Entry 7VB0 (electron microscopy, 3.60 A resolution); this record covers chains E and L of the 12 polymer chains in the assembly.

== Chain E ==
Protein: V-type ATP synthase beta chain
Organism: Thermus thermophilus HB8
Reference sequence: Q56404 (VATB_THET8); residues 1-478 here = UniProt positions 1-478
Chain sequence (478 residues; numbered 1 to 478; the number before each row is that of its first residue):
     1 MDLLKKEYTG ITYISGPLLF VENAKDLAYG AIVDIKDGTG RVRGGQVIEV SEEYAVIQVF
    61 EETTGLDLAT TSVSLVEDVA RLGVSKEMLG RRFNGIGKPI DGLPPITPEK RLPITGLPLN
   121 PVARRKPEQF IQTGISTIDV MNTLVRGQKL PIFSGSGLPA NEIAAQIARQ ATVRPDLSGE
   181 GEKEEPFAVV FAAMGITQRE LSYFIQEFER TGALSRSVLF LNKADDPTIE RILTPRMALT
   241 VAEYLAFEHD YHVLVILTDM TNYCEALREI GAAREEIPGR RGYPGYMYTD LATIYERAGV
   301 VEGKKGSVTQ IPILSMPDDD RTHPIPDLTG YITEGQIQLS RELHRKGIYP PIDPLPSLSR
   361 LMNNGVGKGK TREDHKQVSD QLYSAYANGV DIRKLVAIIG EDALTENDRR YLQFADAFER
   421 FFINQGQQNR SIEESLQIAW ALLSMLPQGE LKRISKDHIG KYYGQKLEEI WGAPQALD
Unresolved in the structure: 1-2, 471-478
Small-molecule neighbours: ATP-gamma-S (AGS; phosphothiophosphoric acid-adenylate ester): Gly330, Tyr331, Leu358, Arg360

== Chain L ==
Protein: V-type ATP synthase subunit E
Organism: Thermus thermophilus HB8
Reference sequence: P74901 (VATE_THET8); residues 1-188 here = UniProt positions 1-188
Chain sequence (188 residues; row label = number of the first residue in the row):
     1 MSKLEAILSQ EVEAEIQALL QEAEAKAEAV KREAEEKAKA LLQARERALE AQYRAALRRA
    61 ESAGELLVAT ARTQARGEVL EEVRRRVREA LEALPQKPEW PEVVRKLALE ALEALPGAKA
   121 LVANPEDLPH LEALARERGV ELQAEPALRL GVRAVGAEGK TQVENSLLAR LDRAWDALSS
   181 KVAQALWG
Unresolved in the structure: 1-60

== Chain E / chain L interface ==
Contacting residue pairs - 26 pairs, chain E then chain L:
  Leu3(E) with Arg173(L)
  Leu4(E) with Val163(L), hydrophobic; Arg173(L), hydrogen bond (backbone-side chain)
  Lys5(E) with Val163(L); Glu164(L), hydrogen bond (backbone-backbone); Arg173(L)
  Lys6(E) with Ala114(L); Gln162(L); Val163(L)
  Glu7(E) with Thr161(L); Gln162(L), hydrogen bond (backbone-backbone)
  Tyr8(E) with Lys160(L); Thr161(L)
  Thr9(E) with Lys160(L), hydrogen bond (side chain-backbone)
  Gly10(E) with Lys160(L)
  Asn23(E) with Glu158(L)
  Leu103(E) with Thr70(L); Thr73(L)
  Pro104(E) with Thr73(L); Gln74(L)
  Thr107(E) with Ser179(L); Ala183(L)
  Pro108(E) with Ser179(L); Ser180(L)
  Gly212(E) with Ser62(L)
  Ser215(E) with Glu65(L), hydrogen bond
Other interface residues (no listed pair), chain E (17 interface residues in all): Arg210, Thr211
Other interface residues (no listed pair), chain L (23 interface residues in all): Glu61, Gly77, Glu110, Gly159, Asn165, Arg170, Ala174

== Overview ==
17 residues of chain E face 23 of chain L across their interface; the contacts include 5 hydrogen bonds. Polar
contacts include Leu4(E)-Arg173(L), Thr9(E)-Lys160(L) and Ser215(E)-Glu65(L). Ligands of chain E: ATP-gamma-S.
Chain E is V-type ATP synthase beta chain and chain L is V-type ATP synthase subunit E, both from Thermus
thermophilus HB8; the structure, V1EG domain of V/A-ATPase from Thermus thermophilus at saturated ATP-gamma-S
condition, state3, was determined by electron microscopy (same publication as 7VAI, 7VAJ, 7VAK, 7VAL, 7VAM,
7VAN and 11 further entries).
